Entry 6SPC (electron microscopy, 2.95 A resolution); this record covers chains a and i of the 21 polymer chains in the assembly.

[Chain a]
Molecule: 16S rRNA
Source organism: Pseudomonas aeruginosa
Sequence (1519 nucleotides; row label = number of the first residue in the row; note: 6 numbers in that range are skipped by the numbering (no residue carries them; nothing is unmodelled there)):
     2 A
     7 AAGAGUUUGA UCAUGGCUCA GAUUGAACGC UGGCGGCAGG CCUAACA
    55 AUGCAAGUC
    65 AGCGGAUAAA GGGAGCUUGC UCCUGGAUUC AGCGGCAGAC GGGUGAGUAA UGCCUAGGAA
   125 UCUGCCUGGU AGUGGGGGAU AACGUCCGGA AACGGGCGCU AAUACCGCAU ACGUCCUGAG
   185 GGAGAAAGUG GGGGAUCUUC GGACCUCACG CUAUCAGAUG AGCCUAGGUC GGAUUAGCUA
   245 GUUGGUGGGG UAAAGGCCUA CCAAGGCGAC GAUCCGUAAC UGGUCUGAGA GGAUGAUCAG
   305 UCACACUGGA ACUGAGACAC GGUCCAGACU CCUACGGGAG GCAGCAGUGG GGAAUAUUGG
   365 ACAAUGGGCG AAAGCCUGAU CCAGCCAUGC CGCGUGUGUG AAGAAGGUCU UCGGAUUGUA
   425 AAGCACUUUA AGUUGGGAGG AAGGGCAGUA AGUUAAUACC UUGCUGUUUU GACGUUACCA
   485 ACAGAAUAAG CACCGGCUAA CUUCGUGCCA GCAGCCGCGG UAAUACGAAG GGUGCAAGCG
   545 UUAAUCGGAA UUACUGGGCG UAAAGCGCGC GUAGGUGGUU CAGCAAGUUG GAUGUGAAAU
   605 CCCCGGGCUC AACCUGGGAA CUGCAUCCAA AACUACUGAG CUAGAGUACG GUAGAGGGUG
   665 GUGGAAUUUC CUGUGUAGCG GUGAAAUGCG UAGAUAUAGG AAGGAACACC AGUGGCGAAG
   725 GCGACCACCU GGACUGAUAC UGACACUGAG GUGCGAAAGC GUGGGGAGCA AACAGGAUUA
   785 GAUACCCUGG UAGUCCACGC CGUAAACGAU GUCGACUAGC CGUUGGGAUC CUUGAGAUCU
   845 UAGUGGCGCA GCUAACGCGA UAAGUCGACC GCCUGGGGAG UACGGCCGCA AGGUUAAAAC
   905 UCAAAUGAAU UGACGGGGGC CCGCACAAGC GGUGGAGCAU GUGGUUUAAU UCGAAGCAAC
   965 GCGAAGAACC UUACCUGGCC UUGACAUGCU GAGAACUUUC CAGAGAUGGA UUGGUGCCUU
  1025 CGGGAACUCA GACACAGGUG CUGCAUGGCU GUCGUCAGCU CGUGUCGUGA GAUGUUGGGU
  1085 UAAGUCCCGU AACGAGCGCA ACCCUUGUCC UUAGUUACCA GCACCUCGGG UGGGCACUCU
  1145 AAGGAGACUG CCGGUGACAA ACCGGAGGAA GGUGGGGAUG ACGUCAAGUC AUCAUGGCCC
  1205 UUACGGCCAG GGCUACACAC GUGCUACAAU GGUCGGUACA AAGGGUUGCC AAGCCGCGAG
  1265 GUGGAGCUAA UCCCAUAAAA CCGAUCGUAG UCCGGAUCGC AGUCUGCAAC UCGACUGCGU
  1325 GAAGUCGGAA UCGCUAGUAA UCGUGAAUCA GAAUGUCACG GUGAAUACGU UCCCGGGCCU
  1385 UGUACACACC GCCCGUCACA CCAUGGGAGU GGGUUGCUCC AGAAGUAGCU AGUCUAACCG
  1445 CAAGGGGGAC GGUUACCACG GAGUGAUUCA UGACUGGGGU GAAGUCGUAA CAAGGUAGCC
  1505 GUAGGGGAAC CUGCGGCUGG AU
Construct notes: conflict A2, A72 (G2309540 in 1359201046), A101 (G2309511 in 1359201046)
What the authors report for this chain:
  - conformationally variable residues (side-chain flip): A1486, A1487

[Chain i]
Protein: 30S ribosomal protein S9
Source organism: Pseudomonas aeruginosa
Reference sequence: A0A069PXX1 (A0A069PXX1_PSEAI); numbering as in UniProt (aligned over 3-128)
Chain sequence (126 residues; each row starts with the number of its first residue):
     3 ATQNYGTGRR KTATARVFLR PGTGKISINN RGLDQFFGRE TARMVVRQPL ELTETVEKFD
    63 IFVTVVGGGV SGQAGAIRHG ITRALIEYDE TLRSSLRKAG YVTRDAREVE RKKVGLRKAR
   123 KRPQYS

[How chain a and chain i interact]
Contacting residue pairs - 63 pairs, chain a then chain i:
  C1108(a) - Arg113(i)  base contact
  G1111(a) - Arg11(i)  sugar contact
  G1111(a) - Arg106(i)  sugar contact
  A1124(a) - Arg18(i)  sugar contact
  A1124(a) - Phe20(i)  sugar contact
  C1141(a) - Gln5(i)  base contact
  C1141(a) - Asn6(i)  hydrogen bond to the sugar
  C1141(a) - Tyr7(i)  phosphate contact
  C1141(a) - Val19(i)  sugar contact
  C1141(a) - Phe20(i)  sugar contact
  U1142(a) - Tyr7(i)  phosphate contact
  U1142(a) - Arg18(i)  salt bridge to the phosphate
  C1143(a) - Thr16(i)  phosphate contact
  C1143(a) - Arg18(i)  salt bridge to the phosphate
  G1171(a) - Arg99(i)  base contact
  G1172(a) - Arg95(i)  sugar contact
  G1172(a) - Arg99(i)  hydrogen bond to the sugar
  A1173(a) - His81(i)  hydrogen bond to the base
  A1173(a) - Gly82(i)  base contact
  A1173(a) - Thr84(i)  base contact
  A1173(a) - Arg85(i)  base contact
  A1173(a) - Ile88(i)  base contact
  A1173(a) - Arg95(i)  salt bridge to the phosphate
  A1173(a) - Leu98(i)  sugar contact
  A1173(a) - Arg99(i)  hydrogen bond to the phosphate
  A1173(a) - Gly102(i)  hydrogen bond to the sugar
  A1173(a) - Tyr103(i)  base contact
  A1173(a) - Val104(i)  hydrogen bond to the base
  A1174(a) - Arg99(i)  salt bridge to the phosphate
  A1174(a) - Gly102(i)  phosphate contact
  A1174(a) - Val104(i)  phosphate contact
  A1174(a) - Thr105(i)  hydrogen bond to the phosphate
  G1175(a) - Arg99(i)  salt bridge to the phosphate
  G1180(a) - Arg113(i)  sugar contact
  G1180(a) - Lys115(i)  hydrogen bond to the base
  G1180(a) - Arg122(i)  base contact
  G1227(a) - Gln126(i)  hydrogen bond to the sugar
  A1242(a) - Arg33(i)  hydrogen bond to the sugar
  A1242(a) - Phe38(i)  base contact
  A1242(a) - Val72(i)  base contact
  A1282(a) - Gly71(i)  base contact
  A1284(a) - Arg41(i)  sugar contact
  C1285(a) - Arg41(i)  phosphate contact
  C1286(a) - Arg41(i)  salt bridge to the phosphate
  C1336(a) - Gln126(i)  hydrogen bond to the base
  C1336(a) - Tyr127(i)  hydrogen bond to the sugar
  C1336(a) - Ser128(i)  hydrogen bond to the sugar
  G1337(a) - Tyr127(i)  phosphate contact
  G1337(a) - Ser128(i)  hydrogen bond to the phosphate
  G1341(a) - Arg109(i)  hydrogen bond to the base
  U1342(a) - Ala121(i)  phosphate contact
  A1343(a) - Lys123(i)  phosphate contact
  G1359(a) - Arg119(i)  hydrogen bond to the sugar
  U1360(a) - Leu118(i)  hydrogen bond to the sugar
  U1360(a) - Arg119(i)  hydrogen bond to the sugar
  C1361(a) - Lys114(i)  sugar contact
  A1362(a) - Lys114(i)  salt bridge to the phosphate
  G1364(a) - Val111(i)  phosphate contact
  G1364(a) - Lys120(i)  hydrogen bond to the base
  G1365(a) - Gly70(i)  base contact
  G1365(a) - Gly71(i)  base contact
  G1365(a) - Ser73(i)  sugar contact
  G1365(a) - Gly74(i)  hydrogen bond to the sugar
Interface residues without a listed pair, chain a (33 interface residues in all): U1144, G1178, U1226, G1367
Interface residues without a listed pair, chain i (46 interface residues in all): Lys13, Ser96, Arg124

[In short]
33 residues of chain a and 46 residues of chain i are in contact, with 20 hydrogen bonds and 7 salt bridges.
Polar pairs include A1173(a)-His81(i), A1173(a)-Val104(i) and G1180(a)-Lys115(i). From the paper:
conformational variability at A1486(a) and A1487(a).
Here chain a is 16S rRNA and chain i is 30S ribosomal protein S9, both from Pseudomonas aeruginosa. Entry 6SPC
(Pseudomonas aeruginosa 30s ribosome from an aminoglycoside resistant clinical isolate) was determined by
electron microscopy, deposited together with 6SPE.
